8ZQD - chains A and B; structure by electron microscopy, 2.21 A resolution.

Chain A (and B):
Molecule: [FeFe]-hydrogenase
Source organism: Clostridium beijerinckii
Notes: chain B of this document is another copy of the same molecule, construct and numbering; everything in this record applies to it too
UniProt: A0A1I9RYV3 (A0A1I9RYV3_CLOBE); numbering as in UniProt (aligned over 1-644)
Sequence (674 residues; each row starts with the number of its first residue):
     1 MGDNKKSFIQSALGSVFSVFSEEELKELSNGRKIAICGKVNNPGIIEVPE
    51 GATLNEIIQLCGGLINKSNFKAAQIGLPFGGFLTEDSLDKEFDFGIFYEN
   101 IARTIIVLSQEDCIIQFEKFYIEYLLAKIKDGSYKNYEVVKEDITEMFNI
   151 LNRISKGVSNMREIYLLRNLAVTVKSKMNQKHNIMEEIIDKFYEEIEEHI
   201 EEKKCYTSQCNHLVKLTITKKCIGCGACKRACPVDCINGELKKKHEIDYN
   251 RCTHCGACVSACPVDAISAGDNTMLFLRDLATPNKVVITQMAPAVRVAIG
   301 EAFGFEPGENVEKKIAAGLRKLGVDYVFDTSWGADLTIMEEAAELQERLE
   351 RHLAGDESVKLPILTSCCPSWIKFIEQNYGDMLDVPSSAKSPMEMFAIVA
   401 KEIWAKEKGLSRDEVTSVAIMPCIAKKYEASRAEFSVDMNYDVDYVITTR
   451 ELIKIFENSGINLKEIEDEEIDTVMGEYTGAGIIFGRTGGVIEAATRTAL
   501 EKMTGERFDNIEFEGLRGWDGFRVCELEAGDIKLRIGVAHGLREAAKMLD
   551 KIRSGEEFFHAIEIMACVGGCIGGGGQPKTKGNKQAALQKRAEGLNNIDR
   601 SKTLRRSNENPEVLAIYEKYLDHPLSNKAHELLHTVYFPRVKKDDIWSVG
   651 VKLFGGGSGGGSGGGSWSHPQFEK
Not modelled in the structure: 1-14, 641-674
Differences from the reference sequence: expression tag (645-674)
Ion coordination: Zn2+: C113, H199, C205, C210; 4Fe-4S cluster Fe site 1: C222, C225, C228, C262; 4Fe-4S cluster Fe site 2: C232, C252, C255, C258; 4Fe-4S cluster Fe site 3: C368, C423, C567, C571; Fe ion near C571 (its only coordinating residue here)
Ligand contacts:
  - 402 (dicarbonyl[bis(cyanide-kappaC)]-mu-(iminodimethanethiolatato-1kappaS:2kappaS)-mu-(oxomethylidene)diiron(2+)): A292, P293, A294, T330, A334, C367, C368, S391, P392, M393, M421, P422, C423, K426, F485, G486, V491, M565, C571
  - 4Fe-4S cluster (SF4), molecule 1: L216, C232, P233, V234, C236, I237, I247, C252, T253, H254, C255, G256, A257, C258
  - 4Fe-4S cluster (SF4), molecule 2: I218, C222, I223, G224, C225, G226, A227, C228, H245, C262, P263, V264, A266, I267
  - 4Fe-4S cluster (SF4), molecule 3: C255, C368, P369, S370, P422, C423, K426, M565, A566, C567, G570, C571, G574

Chain A / chain B interface:
Pairs across the interface (42):
  M161(A) with E631(B)
  R162(A) with I398(B); E402(B), salt bridge; R412(B); E434(B); F435(B); S436(B); V437(B); D442(B), salt bridge; E631(B)
  I164(A) with E631(B)
  Y165(A) with I403(B); E631(B), hydrogen bond (backbone-side chain); L632(B), hydrophobic
  L166(A) with E402(B); R412(B)
  R168(A) with N627(B); K628(B); E631(B), salt bridge
  Y193(A) with N627(B); E631(B), hydrogen bond
  I398(A) with R162(B)
  E402(A) with R162(B), salt bridge; L166(B)
  I403(A) with Y165(B)
  R412(A) with R162(B); L166(B)
  E434(A) with R162(B)
  F435(A) with R162(B)
  S436(A) with R162(B)
  V437(A) with R162(B)
  D442(A) with R162(B), salt bridge
  N627(A) with R168(B); Y193(B)
  K628(A) with R168(B)
  E631(A) with M161(B); R162(B); I164(B); Y165(B), hydrogen bond (side chain-backbone); R168(B), salt bridge; Y193(B), hydrogen bond
  L632(A) with Y165(B), hydrophobic
Also at the interface, not in a pair above, chain A (30 interface residues in all): E146, R153, N169, T173, K390, K406, D438, Y620, P639, R640
Also at the interface, not in a pair above, chain B (30 interface residues in all): E146, R153, N169, T173, K390, K406, D438, Y620, P639, R640

Summary:
The chain A/chain B interface involves 30 residues from each chain, with 4 hydrogen bonds and 6 salt bridges.
Polar contacts include R162(A)-E402(B), R162(A)-D442(B) and R168(A)-E631(B). Ligands of chain A: 3 copies of
4Fe-4S cluster and compound 402.
Chain A and chain B are both [FeFe]-hydrogenase (Clostridium beijerinckii); the structure, Anaerobically
isolated active [FeFe]-hydrogenase CbA5H, was determined by electron microscopy (same publication as 9F46 and
9F47).
